Entry 5ICX (X-ray diffraction, 2.60 A resolution); this record covers chains A and B of the 3 polymer chains in the assembly.

# Chain A
Name: Cetuximab Fab light chain
Source organism: Mus MUSCULUS, homo sapiens
Notes: antibody fragment or engineered binder
Chain sequence (213 residues; numbered 1 to 213; the number before each row is that of its first residue):
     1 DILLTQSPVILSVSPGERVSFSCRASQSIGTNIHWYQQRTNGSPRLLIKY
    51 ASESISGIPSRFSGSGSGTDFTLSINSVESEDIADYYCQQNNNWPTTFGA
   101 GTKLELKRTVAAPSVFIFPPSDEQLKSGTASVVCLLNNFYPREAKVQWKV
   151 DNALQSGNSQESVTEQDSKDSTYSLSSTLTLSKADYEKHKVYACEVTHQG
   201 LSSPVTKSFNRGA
Disordered / not traced: 213
Disulfides: Cys23-Cys88, Cys134-Cys194

# Chain B
Name: Cetuximab Fab heavy chain
Source organism: Mus MUSCULUS, homo sapiens
Notes: antibody fragment or engineered binder
Chain sequence (221 residues; each row starts with the number of its first residue):
     1 QVQLKQSGPGLVQPSQSLSITCTVSGFSLTNYGVHWVRQSPGKGLEWLGV
    51 IWSGGNTDYNTPFTSRLSINKDNSKSQVFFKMNSLQSNDTAIYYCARALT
   101 YYDYEFAYWGQGTLVTVSAASTKGPSVFPLAPSSKSTSGGTAALGCLVKD
   151 YFPEPVTVSWNSGALTSGVHTFPAVLQSSGLYSLSSVVTVPSSSLGTQTY
   201 ICNVNHKPSNTKVDKRVEPKS
Disordered / not traced: 221
Disulfides: Cys22-Cys95, Cys146-Cys202
Covalent attachments: N-acetylglucosamine (NAG) linked to Asn88

# Interface between chain A and chain B
Residue-residue contacts (65; chain A residue first):
  His34(A) with Glu105(B)
  Tyr36(A) with Glu105(B); Phe106(B), hydrogen bond (side chain-backbone); Trp109(B)
  Gln38(A) with Gln39(B), hydrogen bond; Tyr94(B), hydrogen bond
  Ser43(A) with Tyr94(B); Trp109(B); Gly110(B), hydrogen bond (side chain-backbone); Gln111(B)
  Pro44(A) with Trp109(B), hydrogen bond (backbone-side chain)
  Leu46(A) with Phe106(B); Ala107(B), hydrophobic
  Lys49(A) with Leu99(B)
  Tyr50(A) with Asp103(B), hydrogen bond; Glu105(B)
  Tyr87(A) with Gln39(B); Leu45(B), hydrophobic
  Gln89(A) with Tyr104(B); Phe106(B)
  Asn91(A) with Asp103(B); Tyr104(B)
  Trp94(A) with Trp47(B); Tyr59(B); Asn60(B)
  Pro95(A) with Trp47(B), hydrophobic; Asn60(B)
  Thr96(A) with Trp47(B)
  Phe98(A) with Leu45(B), hydrophobic
  Phe116(A) with Lys135(B); Ser136(B); Ala143(B), hydrophobic
  Ile117(A) with Lys135(B), hydrogen bond (backbone-backbone)
  Phe118(A) with Leu130(B); Ala131(B); Ser136(B); Ala143(B)
  Ser121(A) with Phe128(B); Pro129(B)
  Glu123(A) with Phe128(B)
  Gln124(A) with Phe128(B); Leu147(B); Lys149(B)
  Ser131(A) with Leu147(B); Lys149(B)
  Val133(A) with Leu130(B), hydrophobic
  Leu135(A) with Phe172(B), hydrophobic; Val187(B), hydrophobic
  Asn137(A) with His170(B); Thr189(B)
  Asn138(A) with His170(B), hydrogen bond
  Gln160(A) with Val175(B); Leu176(B), hydrogen bond (side chain-backbone); Gln177(B)
  Glu161(A) with Val175(B)
  Ser162(A) with Phe172(B); Pro173(B), hydrogen bond (side chain-backbone); Val175(B)
  Val163(A) with Pro173(B)
  Thr164(A) with Phe172(B)
  Ser174(A) with His170(B), hydrogen bond; Phe172(B)
  Leu175(A) with Phe172(B)
  Ser176(A) with Phe172(B)
  Ser208(A) with Lys135(B), hydrogen bond (backbone-side chain)
Also at the interface, not in a pair above, chain A (41 interface residues in all): Gly42, Ile55, Ser127, Thr129, Asp167, Phe209
Also at the interface, not in a pair above, chain B (42 interface residues in all): Val37, Glu46, Thr61, Gly112, Thr137, Thr141, Leu144, Thr171, Ser185, Lys215

# Summary
41 residues of chain A face 42 of chain B across their interface; the contacts include 12 hydrogen bonds.
Polar pairs include Tyr36(A)-Phe106(B), Gln38(A)-Gln39(B) and Gln38(A)-Tyr94(B). N-acetylglucosamine is
covalently linked to Asn88(B).
Here chain A is Cetuximab Fab light chain and chain B is Cetuximab Fab heavy chain, both from Mus MUSCULUS,
homo sapiens. Entry 5ICX (Cetuximab Fab in complex with CQFDLSTRRLRCGGSK meditope) was determined by X-ray
diffraction together with 5ESQ, 5HPM, 5HYQ, 5ICY, 5ICZ, 5ID0 and 5ID1 from the same study.
